PDB entry 3GTL | X-ray diffraction, 3.38 A resolution | chains A and B of the 13 polymer chains in the assembly

[Chain A]
Molecule: DNA-directed RNA polymerase II subunit RPB1
From: Saccharomyces cerevisiae
Notes: EC 2.7.7.6; fragment: DNA-directed RNA polymerase II largest subunit
UniProt: P04050 (RPB1_YEAST); numbering as in UniProt (aligned over 1-1733)
Chain sequence (1733 residues; row label = number of the first residue in the row):
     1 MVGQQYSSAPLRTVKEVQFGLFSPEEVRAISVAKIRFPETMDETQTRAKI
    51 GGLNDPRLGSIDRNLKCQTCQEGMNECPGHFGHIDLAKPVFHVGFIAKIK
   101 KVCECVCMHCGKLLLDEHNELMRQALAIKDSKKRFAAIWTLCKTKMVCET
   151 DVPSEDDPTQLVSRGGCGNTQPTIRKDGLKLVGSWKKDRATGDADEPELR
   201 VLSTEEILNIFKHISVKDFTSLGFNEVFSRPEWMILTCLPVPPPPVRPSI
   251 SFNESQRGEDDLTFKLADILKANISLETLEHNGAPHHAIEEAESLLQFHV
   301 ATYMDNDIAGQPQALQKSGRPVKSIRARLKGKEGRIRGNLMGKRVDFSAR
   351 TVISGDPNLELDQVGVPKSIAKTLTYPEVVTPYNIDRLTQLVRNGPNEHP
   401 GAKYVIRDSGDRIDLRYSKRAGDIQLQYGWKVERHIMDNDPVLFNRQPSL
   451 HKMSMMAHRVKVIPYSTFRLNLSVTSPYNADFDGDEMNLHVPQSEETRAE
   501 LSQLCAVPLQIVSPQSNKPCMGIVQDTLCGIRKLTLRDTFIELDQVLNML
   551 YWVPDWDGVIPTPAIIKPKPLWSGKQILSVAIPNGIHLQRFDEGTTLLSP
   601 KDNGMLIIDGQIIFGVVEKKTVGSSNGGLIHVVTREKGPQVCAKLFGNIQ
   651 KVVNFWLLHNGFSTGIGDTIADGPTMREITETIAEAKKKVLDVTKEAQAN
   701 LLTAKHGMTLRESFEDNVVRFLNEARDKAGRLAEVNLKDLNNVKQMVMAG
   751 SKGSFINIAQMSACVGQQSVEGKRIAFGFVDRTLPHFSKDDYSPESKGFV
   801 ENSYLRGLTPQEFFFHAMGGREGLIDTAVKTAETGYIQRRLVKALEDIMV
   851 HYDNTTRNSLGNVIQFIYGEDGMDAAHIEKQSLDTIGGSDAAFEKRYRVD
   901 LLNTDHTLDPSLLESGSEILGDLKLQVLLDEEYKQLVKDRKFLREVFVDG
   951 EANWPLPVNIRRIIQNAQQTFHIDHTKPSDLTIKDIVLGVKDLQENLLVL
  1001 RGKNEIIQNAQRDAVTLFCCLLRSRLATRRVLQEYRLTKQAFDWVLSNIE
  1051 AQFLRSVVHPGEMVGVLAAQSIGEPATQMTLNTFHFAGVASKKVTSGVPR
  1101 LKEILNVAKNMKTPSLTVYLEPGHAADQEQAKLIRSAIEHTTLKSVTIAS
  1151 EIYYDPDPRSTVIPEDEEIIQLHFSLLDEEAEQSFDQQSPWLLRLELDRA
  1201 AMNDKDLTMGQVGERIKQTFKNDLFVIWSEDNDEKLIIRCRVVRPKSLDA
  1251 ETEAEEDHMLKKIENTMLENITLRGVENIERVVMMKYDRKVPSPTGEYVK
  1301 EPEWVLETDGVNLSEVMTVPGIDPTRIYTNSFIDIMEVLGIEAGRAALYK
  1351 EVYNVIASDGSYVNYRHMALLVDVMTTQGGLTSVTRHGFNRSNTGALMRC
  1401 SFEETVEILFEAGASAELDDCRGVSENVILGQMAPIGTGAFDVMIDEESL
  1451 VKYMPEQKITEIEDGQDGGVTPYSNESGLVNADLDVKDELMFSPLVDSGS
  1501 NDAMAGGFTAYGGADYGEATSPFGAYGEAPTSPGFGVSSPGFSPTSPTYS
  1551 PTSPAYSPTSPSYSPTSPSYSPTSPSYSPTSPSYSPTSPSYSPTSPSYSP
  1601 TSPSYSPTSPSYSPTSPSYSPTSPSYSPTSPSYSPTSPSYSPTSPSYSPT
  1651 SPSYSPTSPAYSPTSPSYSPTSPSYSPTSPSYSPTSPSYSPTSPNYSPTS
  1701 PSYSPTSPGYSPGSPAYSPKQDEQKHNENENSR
Disordered / not traced: 1-2, 155-160, 187-198, 1082-1091, 1177-1186, 1244-1253, 1446-1733
UniProt features mapped onto this chain:
  - region: P248 to D260 (Lid loop), N306 to K323 (Rudder loop), P810 to E822 (Bridging helix)
  - binding site (Zn(2+)): C67, C70, C77, H80, C107, C110, C148, C167
  - binding site (Mg(2+)): D481, D483, D485
  - modified residue: T1471 (Phosphothreonine)
  - cross-link (Glycyl lysine isopeptide (Lys-Gly)): K695 (interchain with G-Cter in ubiquitin), K1246 (interchain with G-Cter in ubiquitin), K1350 (interchain with G-Cter in ubiquitin)
  - natural variant: S1653 to P1659 (deletion: In strain: A364A)
  - mutagenesis: K1246 (K1246R: Impairs ubiquitination during transcription stress)
Bound ions: Zn2+ site 1: C67, C70; Zn2+ site 2 near C148 (its only coordinating residue here); Mg2+: D483, D485 (shared with 1 residue of chain R)

[Chain B]
Molecule: DNA-directed RNA polymerase II subunit RPB2
From: Saccharomyces cerevisiae
Notes: EC 2.7.7.6; fragment: DNA-directed RNA polymerase II 140 kDa polypeptide
UniProt: P08518 (RPB2_YEAST); residue numbers follow UniProt; this construct covers 1-1224
Chain sequence (1224 residues; each row starts with the number of its first residue):
     1 MSDLANSEKYYDEDPYGFEDESAPITAEDSWAVISAFFREKGLVSQQLDS
    51 FNQFVDYTLQDIICEDSTLILEQLAQHTTESDNISRKYEISFGKIYVTKP
   101 MVNESDGVTHALYPQEARLRNLTYSSGLFVDVKKRTYEAIDVPGRELKYE
   151 LIAEESEDDSESGKVFIGRLPIMLRSKNCYLSEATESDLYKLKECPFDMG
   201 GYFIINGSEKVLIAQERSAGNIVQVFKKAAPSPISHVAEIRSALEKGSRF
   251 ISTLQVKLYGREGSSARTIKATLPYIKQDIPIVIIFRALGIIPDGEILEH
   301 ICYDVNDWQMLEMLKPCVEDGFVIQDRETALDFIGRRGTALGIKKEKRIQ
   351 YAKDILQKEFLPHITQLEGFESRKAFFLGYMINRLLLCALDRKDQDDRDH
   401 FGKKRLDLAGPLLAQLFKTLFKKLTKDIFRYMQRTVEEAHDFNMKLAINA
   451 KTITSGLKYALATGNWGEQKKAMSSRAGVSQVLNRYTYSSTLSHLRRTNT
   501 PIGRDGKLAKPRQLHNTHWGLVCPAETPEGQACGLVKNLSLMSCISVGTD
   551 PMPIITFLSEWGMEPLEDYVPHQSPDATRVFVNGVWHGVHRNPARLMETL
   601 RTLRRKGDINPEVSMIRDIREKELKIFTDAGRVYRPLFIVEDDESLGHKE
   651 LKVRKGHIAKLMATEYQDIEGGFEDVEEYTWSSLLNEGLVEYIDAEEEES
   701 ILIAMQPEDLEPAEANEENDLDVDPAKRIRVSHHATTFTHCEIHPSMILG
   751 VAASIIPFPDHNQSPRNTYQSAMGKQAMGVFLTNYNVRMDTMANILYYPQ
   801 KPLGTTRAMEYLKFRELPAGQNAIVAIACYSGYNQEDSMIMNQSSIDRGL
   851 FRSLFFRSYMDQEKKYGMSITETFEKPQRTNTLRMKHGTYDKLDDDGLIA
   901 PGVRVSGEDVIIGKTTPISPDEEELGQRTAYHSKRDASTPLRSTENGIVD
   951 QVLVTTNQDGLKFVKVRVRTTKIPQIGDKFASRHGQKGTIGITYRREDMP
  1001 FTAEGIVPDLIINPHAIPSRMTVAHLIECLLSKVAALSGNEGDASPFTDI
  1051 TVEGISKLLREHGYQSRGFEVMYNGHTGKKLMAQIFFGPTYYQRLRHMVD
  1101 DKIHARARGPMQVLTRQPVEGRSRDGGLRFGEMERDCMIAHGAASFLKER
  1151 LMEASDAFRVHICGICGLMTVIAKLNHNQFECKGCDNKIDIYQIHIPYAA
  1201 KLLFQELMAMNITPRLYTDRSRDF
Disordered / not traced: 1-19, 71-89, 135-163, 336-344, 438-445, 503-508, 669-677, 716-721, 920-932
Bound ions: Zn2+: C1163, C1166, C1182, C1185

[Interface between chain A and chain B]
Residue-residue contacts - 405 pairs, chain A then chain B:
  Q4(A) - F1158(B)
  Q4(A) - R1159(B)  hydrogen bond
  Q5(A) - R1159(B)  hydrogen bond (backbone-side chain)
  Q5(A) - L1175(B)
  Y6(A) - L1175(B)
  S7(A) - H1161(B)
  S7(A) - Q1193(B)  hydrogen bond
  S8(A) - N1178(B)  hydrogen bond
  S8(A) - F1180(B)
  A9(A) - I1191(B)
  A9(A) - Q1193(B)
  P10(A) - Q1193(B)  hydrogen bond (backbone-backbone)
  L11(A) - Q1193(B)
  L11(A) - H1195(B)
  R12(A) - Y1192(B)
  R12(A) - Q1193(B)  hydrogen bond (backbone-backbone)
  R12(A) - I1194(B)
  T13(A) - T1218(B)
  V14(A) - Y1217(B)
  K15(A) - Y1217(B)  hydrogen bond (backbone-backbone)
  K15(A) - T1218(B)
  K15(A) - D1219(B)
  K15(A) - R1220(B)  hydrogen bond (backbone-side chain)
  E16(A) - R1215(B)
  E16(A) - Y1217(B)  hydrogen bond (backbone-backbone)
  E16(A) - S1221(B)
  E16(A) - R1222(B)  salt bridge
  V17(A) - R1215(B)
  V17(A) - L1216(B)  hydrophobic
  Q18(A) - T1213(B)
  Q18(A) - P1214(B)
  Q18(A) - R1215(B)  hydrogen bond (backbone-backbone)
  F19(A) - T1213(B)
  G20(A) - I1212(B)
  G20(A) - T1213(B)  hydrogen bond (backbone-backbone)
  L21(A) - N1211(B)
  L21(A) - T1213(B)  hydrogen bond (backbone-side chain)
  F22(A) - M1208(B)
  F22(A) - N1211(B)
  F22(A) - I1212(B)
  F22(A) - T1213(B)
  E26(A) - C1166(B)
  E26(A) - R1215(B)  salt bridge
  A29(A) - K1183(B)
  A29(A) - G1184(B)
  I30(A) - T1170(B)
  S31(A) - K1183(B)  hydrogen bond (backbone-side chain)
  R47(A) - S919(B)
  Q68(A) - I1172(B)
  T69(A) - K1174(B)
  C70(A) - I1172(B)  hydrophobic
  C70(A) - A1173(B)
  C70(A) - K1174(B)
  Q71(A) - L1175(B)
  Q71(A) - H1177(B)  hydrogen bond
  M74(A) - R1116(B)  hydrogen bond (backbone-side chain)
  N75(A) - R1116(B)
  E76(A) - F1158(B)
  E76(A) - R1159(B)  salt bridge
  E76(A) - L1175(B)
  P78(A) - K1201(B)
  P78(A) - Q1205(B)  hydrogen bond (backbone-side chain)
  G79(A) - Q1205(B)
  F81(A) - Q1205(B)
  F81(A) - M1208(B)  hydrophobic
  F81(A) - A1209(B)
  H92(A) - M1210(B)
  H92(A) - N1211(B)
  L236(A) - N1211(B)
  P240(A) - M1208(B)
  P240(A) - A1209(B)
  P240(A) - N1211(B)
  P242(A) - A1209(B)  hydrophobic
  P243(A) - Q1205(B)
  P245(A) - Y1198(B)  hydrogen bond (backbone-side chain)
  P245(A) - L1202(B)
  V246(A) - Q1205(B)
  V246(A) - E1206(B)
  E254(A) - R884(B)  salt bridge
  E254(A) - I918(B)
  S255(A) - I918(B)
  S255(A) - S919(B)  hydrogen bond (side chain-backbone)
  Y303(A) - A1209(B)  hydrogen bond (side chain-backbone)
  M304(A) - M1210(B)  hydrophobic
  R320(A) - Q469(B)  hydrogen bond (side chain-backbone)
  R320(A) - K470(B)
  I325(A) - E1206(B)
  I325(A) - M1210(B)  hydrophobic
  R326(A) - M1210(B)
  R328(A) - E1206(B)  salt bridge
  L329(A) - L1203(B)  hydrophobic
  L329(A) - E1206(B)
  L329(A) - M1210(B)  hydrophobic
  R335(A) - L1114(B)
  R335(A) - A1199(B)
  R335(A) - L1202(B)
  R335(A) - E1206(B)  salt bridge
  I336(A) - L1203(B)  hydrophobic
  R337(A) - R1129(B)
  R337(A) - E1132(B)
  G338(A) - R1129(B)  hydrogen bond (backbone-side chain)
  N339(A) - T1115(B)
  N339(A) - Q1117(B)  hydrogen bond (backbone-side chain)
  N339(A) - A1199(B)
  L340(A) - L1151(B)
  L340(A) - A1199(B)
  L340(A) - A1200(B)
  L340(A) - L1203(B)  hydrophobic
  M341(A) - E1132(B)
  M341(A) - R1135(B)
  G342(A) - R1129(B)  hydrogen bond (backbone-side chain)
  G342(A) - F1130(B)
  G342(A) - E1132(B)
  K343(A) - Q1117(B)
  K343(A) - R1129(B)
  K343(A) - F1130(B)  hydrogen bond (backbone-backbone)
  K343(A) - L1151(B)
  K343(A) - S1155(B)  hydrogen bond
  K343(A) - D1156(B)  salt bridge
  K343(A) - P1197(B)
  R344(A) - Q1117(B)
  R344(A) - P1118(B)
  R344(A) - E1120(B)
  R344(A) - G1127(B)
  R344(A) - L1128(B)
  R344(A) - R1129(B)
  R344(A) - S1155(B)  hydrogen bond (backbone-side chain)
  V345(A) - P1118(B)
  V345(A) - G1127(B)
  V345(A) - L1128(B)  hydrogen bond (backbone-backbone)
  V345(A) - F1130(B)  hydrophobic
  V345(A) - R1150(B)
  V345(A) - S1155(B)
  D346(A) - R1106(B)  salt bridge
  D346(A) - R1108(B)
  D346(A) - M1111(B)
  D346(A) - R1150(B)  hydrogen bond (backbone-side chain)
  D346(A) - A1154(B)
  F347(A) - R1106(B)  hydrogen bond (backbone-backbone)
  F347(A) - A1107(B)
  F347(A) - R1108(B)
  F347(A) - R1150(B)  hydrogen bond (backbone-side chain)
  S348(A) - A1105(B)
  S348(A) - R1106(B)  hydrogen bond (backbone-backbone)
  S348(A) - L1128(B)
  A349(A) - H1104(B)
  A349(A) - A1105(B)  hydrophobic
  A349(A) - L1128(B)
  R350(A) - I1103(B)
  R350(A) - H1104(B)  hydrogen bond (backbone-backbone)
  R350(A) - L1128(B)
  T351(A) - I1103(B)
  G355(A) - Y833(B)
  D356(A) - Y833(B)
  P357(A) - G832(B)
  I370(A) - I1103(B)  hydrophobic
  I370(A) - H1104(B)
  I370(A) - A1105(B)  hydrophobic
  T373(A) - A1107(B)
  L374(A) - R1106(B)
  R412(A) - R1108(B)
  E433(A) - R1108(B)  salt bridge
  L443(A) - F1146(B)  hydrophobic
  N445(A) - E1134(B)  hydrogen bond
  R446(A) - E1134(B)
  Q447(A) - E1134(B)
  S449(A) - M1133(B)  hydrogen bond (side chain-backbone)
  S449(A) - E1134(B)  hydrogen bond
  S449(A) - C1137(B)
  H451(A) - C1137(B)  hydrogen bond (backbone-side chain)
  K452(A) - A1140(B)  hydrogen bond (side chain-backbone)
  K452(A) - H1141(B)  hydrogen bond (backbone-side chain)
  M455(A) - F1130(B)  hydrophobic
  M455(A) - E1134(B)
  M455(A) - M1138(B)  hydrophobic
  M455(A) - H1141(B)  hydrogen bond (backbone-side chain)
  Y465(A) - I976(B)  hydrophobic
  S466(A) - Q975(B)
  S466(A) - D1100(B)  hydrogen bond
  S466(A) - I1103(B)
  T467(A) - I976(B)
  R469(A) - Y833(B)
  R469(A) - G991(B)  hydrogen bond (side chain-backbone)
  R469(A) - I992(B)
  L472(A) - G832(B)
  L472(A) - Q835(B)
  L472(A) - E836(B)
  T475(A) - E836(B)
  D481(A) - E836(B)
  D481(A) - D837(B)
  F482(A) - Q835(B)
  F482(A) - E836(B)  hydrogen bond (backbone-backbone)
  F482(A) - D837(B)
  F482(A) - S838(B)
  F482(A) - T989(B)  hydrogen bond (backbone-side chain)
  D483(A) - D837(B)  hydrogen bond (backbone-side chain)
  D483(A) - K979(B)
  D483(A) - K987(B)
  E486(A) - K1102(B)
  N488(A) - L1128(B)
  H490(A) - R1150(B)  hydrogen bond
  V491(A) - R1150(B)  hydrogen bond (backbone-side chain)
  P492(A) - E1149(B)
  P492(A) - R1150(B)
  Q493(A) - E1149(B)  hydrogen bond (backbone-side chain)
  S494(A) - E1149(B)  hydrogen bond
  T497(A) - S1145(B)
  T497(A) - F1146(B)
  T497(A) - E1149(B)  hydrogen bond
  E500(A) - A1143(B)
  E500(A) - A1144(B)  hydrogen bond (side chain-backbone)
  E500(A) - S1145(B)  hydrogen bond (side chain-backbone)
  E500(A) - F1146(B)  hydrogen bond (side chain-backbone)
  L501(A) - F1146(B)  hydrophobic
  L504(A) - H1141(B)
  C505(A) - M1138(B)  hydrophobic
  C505(A) - H1141(B)
  Q510(A) - H1141(B)
  V524(A) - Q835(B)
  Q525(A) - Q835(B)
  Q525(A) - E836(B)  hydrogen bond (side chain-backbone)
  Q525(A) - H1015(B)
  D526(A) - C829(B)
  D526(A) - Y830(B)
  D526(A) - N834(B)  hydrogen bond
  D526(A) - Q835(B)  hydrogen bond (backbone-side chain)
  D526(A) - N1013(B)  hydrogen bond
  D526(A) - H1015(B)  salt bridge
  T527(A) - Q835(B)  hydrogen bond
  C529(A) - C829(B)  hydrophobic
  C529(A) - H1015(B)
  L657(A) - C829(B)  hydrophobic
  L658(A) - Y830(B)  hydrophobic
  L658(A) - S831(B)
  L658(A) - N1074(B)
  L658(A) - H1076(B)
  H659(A) - N1074(B)  hydrogen bond
  H659(A) - T1077(B)
  H659(A) - L1081(B)
  N660(A) - L1081(B)
  N660(A) - M1082(B)  hydrogen bond (backbone-backbone)
  N660(A) - A1083(B)  hydrogen bond (backbone-backbone)
  G661(A) - L1081(B)
  G661(A) - A1083(B)
  F662(A) - A828(B)
  F662(A) - C829(B)  hydrogen bond (backbone-backbone)
  F662(A) - P1014(B)  hydrophobic
  S663(A) - I827(B)
  S663(A) - A828(B)
  S663(A) - P1014(B)
  S663(A) - Q1084(B)
  S663(A) - I1085(B)
  T664(A) - I827(B)
  T664(A) - P1014(B)
  T664(A) - I1017(B)
  T664(A) - L1026(B)
  T664(A) - F1086(B)
  G665(A) - F1069(B)
  G665(A) - F1086(B)
  I666(A) - V1023(B)  hydrophobic
  I666(A) - L1026(B)  hydrophobic
  I666(A) - L1030(B)  hydrophobic
  I666(A) - F1086(B)
  I670(A) - V1052(B)  hydrophobic
  I670(A) - R1067(B)
  M746(A) - P1018(B)  hydrophobic
  S751(A) - H1015(B)
  K752(A) - H1015(B)
  K752(A) - S1019(B)
  K752(A) - R1020(B)
  N757(A) - P1018(B)
  N757(A) - S1019(B)
  N757(A) - M1021(B)
  Q760(A) - M1021(B)
  M761(A) - P1018(B)  hydrophobic
  M761(A) - V1023(B)  hydrophobic
  E771(A) - K510(B)
  E771(A) - Q513(B)
  A776(A) - N516(B)
  G778(A) - H515(B)
  G778(A) - N516(B)  hydrogen bond (backbone-side chain)
  G778(A) - E699(B)
  F779(A) - N516(B)
  F779(A) - T517(B)
  F779(A) - E698(B)
  F779(A) - E699(B)
  V780(A) - E699(B)  hydrogen bond (backbone-side chain)
  R782(A) - E698(B)  hydrogen bond (side chain-backbone)
  R782(A) - E699(B)  hydrogen bond (side chain-backbone)
  R782(A) - I701(B)  hydrogen bond (side chain-backbone)
  T783(A) - N516(B)
  P785(A) - E698(B)
  P785(A) - I701(B)
  P785(A) - L702(B)
  P785(A) - I703(B)  hydrogen bond (backbone-backbone)
  H786(A) - W519(B)  hydrogen bond
  H786(A) - I703(B)
  H786(A) - M705(B)
  H786(A) - E742(B)
  F787(A) - L702(B)
  E801(A) - I729(B)
  N802(A) - R728(B)
  N802(A) - I729(B)  hydrogen bond (side chain-backbone)
  Y804(A) - H761(B)  hydrogen bond (backbone-side chain)
  Y804(A) - N762(B)
  Y804(A) - Q763(B)
  Y804(A) - M1021(B)  hydrophobic
  L805(A) - H761(B)
  L805(A) - V1052(B)  hydrophobic
  R806(A) - P725(B)
  R806(A) - A726(B)
  R806(A) - R728(B)
  R806(A) - I729(B)
  R806(A) - H761(B)
  G807(A) - R728(B)
  G807(A) - D760(B)
  G807(A) - H761(B)  hydrogen bond (backbone-side chain)
  L808(A) - R728(B)  hydrogen bond (backbone-side chain)
  L808(A) - D760(B)  hydrogen bond (backbone-backbone)
  L808(A) - F1047(B)
  T809(A) - R730(B)
  T809(A) - F1047(B)
  P810(A) - W519(B)
  P810(A) - M705(B)  hydrophobic
  P810(A) - P745(B)  hydrophobic
  P810(A) - F1047(B)
  F813(A) - N767(B)
  F813(A) - F1047(B)  hydrophobic
  F814(A) - L514(B)  hydrophobic
  F814(A) - N516(B)
  F814(A) - W519(B)  hydrophobic
  F814(A) - P524(B)  hydrophobic
  H816(A) - Q763(B)
  H816(A) - S764(B)  hydrogen bond (backbone-side chain)
  A817(A) - L514(B)  hydrophobic
  A817(A) - P524(B)  hydrophobic
  A817(A) - S764(B)
  M818(A) - L514(B)
  G820(A) - S764(B)
  R821(A) - R512(B)
  R821(A) - L514(B)
  R821(A) - P524(B)  hydrogen bond (side chain-backbone)
  R821(A) - T527(B)
  R821(A) - G534(B)
  R821(A) - K537(B)
  E822(A) - Q513(B)  hydrogen bond
  L824(A) - E529(B)
  L824(A) - C533(B)
  L824(A) - T768(B)
  L824(A) - Y769(B)
  I825(A) - R512(B)
  T827(A) - E529(B)  hydrogen bond
  A828(A) - G530(B)
  R839(A) - E1132(B)  salt bridge
  V842(A) - D1136(B)
  K843(A) - E1132(B)  salt bridge
  K843(A) - R1135(B)
  E846(A) - R1135(B)  salt bridge
  M1063(A) - I1139(B)
  V1066(A) - D1136(B)
  V1066(A) - I1139(B)  hydrophobic
  V1066(A) - A1140(B)  hydrophobic
  Q1070(A) - D1136(B)
  Q1070(A) - C1137(B)  hydrogen bond
  Q1070(A) - A1140(B)
  K1144(A) - E262(B)
  N1265(A) - G263(B)
  N1265(A) - S265(B)
  E1269(A) - E262(B)
  E1269(A) - G263(B)
  V1406(A) - M1210(B)  hydrophobic
  L1409(A) - L1207(B)  hydrophobic
  L1409(A) - I1212(B)
  F1410(A) - M1210(B)  hydrophobic
  F1410(A) - I1212(B)  hydrophobic
  L1418(A) - R1222(B)
  D1420(A) - R1220(B)  hydrogen bond (backbone-side chain)
  C1421(A) - R1220(B)  hydrogen bond (backbone-side chain)
  R1422(A) - R1220(B)
  V1424(A) - R1135(B)
  V1424(A) - I1139(B)  hydrophobic
  S1425(A) - R1135(B)
  V1428(A) - R1135(B)
  V1428(A) - L1151(B)  hydrophobic
  I1429(A) - A1200(B)
  L1430(A) - H1195(B)
  L1430(A) - I1196(B)
  L1430(A) - P1197(B)
  L1430(A) - F1204(B)  hydrophobic
  G1431(A) - K1148(B)
  G1431(A) - M1152(B)
  G1431(A) - P1197(B)
  Q1432(A) - K1148(B)
  M1433(A) - A1144(B)  hydrophobic
  M1433(A) - S1145(B)
  M1433(A) - K1148(B)
  A1434(A) - A1144(B)
  I1436(A) - I1139(B)  hydrophobic
  I1436(A) - G1142(B)
  I1436(A) - A1144(B)
  G1437(A) - G1142(B)
  T1438(A) - G1142(B)  hydrogen bond (backbone-backbone)
  T1438(A) - A1144(B)
  T1438(A) - S1145(B)
  G1439(A) - A1144(B)
Interface residues without a listed pair, chain A (216 interface residues in all): V32, R63, H80, F228, W233, C238, L239, P248, V352, T375, L450, G484, E496, E542, N654, G667, D668, N742, V770, F777, L784, S788, K789, E795, Q811, L1067, S1401, G1413
Interface residues without a listed pair, chain B (199 interface residues in all): D397, H400, K471, H518, C523, R620, S700, V731, H734, I748, L749, P759, P765, R935, G977, G988, I1027, E1053, K1079, V1099, G1109, V1119, L1147, L1168

[Summary]
Chain A and chain B form an interface of 216 and 199 residues respectively; the contacts include 81 hydrogen
bonds and 13 salt bridges. Polar contacts include E16(A)-R1222(B), E26(A)-R1215(B) and E76(A)-R1159(B).
Chain A is DNA-directed RNA polymerase II subunit RPB1 and chain B is DNA-directed RNA polymerase II subunit
RPB2, both from Saccharomyces cerevisiae; the structure, Backtracked RNA polymerase II complex with 13mer with
G<>U mismatch, was determined by X-ray diffraction, deposited together with 3GTG, 3GTJ, 3GTK, 3GTM, 3GTO, 3GTP
and 3GTQ.
